PDB entry 9GAM | X-ray diffraction, 1.40 A resolution | chains A and B

== Chain A ==
Molecule: Carbonic anhydrase 2
Source organism: Homo sapiens
Notes: EC 4.2.1.1
Reference sequence: P00918 (CAH2_HUMAN); numbering as in UniProt (aligned over 1-260)
Sequence (260 residues; numbered 1 to 260; the number before each row is that of its first residue):
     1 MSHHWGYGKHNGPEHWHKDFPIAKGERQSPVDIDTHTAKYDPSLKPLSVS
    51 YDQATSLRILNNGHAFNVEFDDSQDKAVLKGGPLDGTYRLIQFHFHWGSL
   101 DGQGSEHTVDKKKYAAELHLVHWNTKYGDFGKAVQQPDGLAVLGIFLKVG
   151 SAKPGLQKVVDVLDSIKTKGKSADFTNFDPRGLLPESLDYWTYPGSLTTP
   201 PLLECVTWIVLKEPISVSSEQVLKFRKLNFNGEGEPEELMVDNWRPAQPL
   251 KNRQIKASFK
Disordered / not traced: 1-3
Metal / ion sites: Zn2+: H94, H96, H119 (shared with 4SO_1(B) of chain B)
Swiss-Prot annotation at these positions:
  - active site: H64 (Proton donor/acceptor)
  - binding site (Zn(2+)): H94, H96, H119
  - binding site (substrate): T198, T199
  - site: Y7 (Fine-tunes the proton-transfer properties of H-64), N62 (Fine-tunes the proton-transfer properties of H-64), N67 (Fine-tunes the proton-transfer properties of H-64), Q92 (Involved in the binding of some activators, including histamine and L-histidine)
  - modified residue: S2 (N-acetylserine), S165 (Phosphoserine), S172 (Phosphoserine)
  - natural variant: K18 (K18E: In Jogjakarta), Q92 (Q92P: In OPTB3), H94 (H94Y: In OPTB3 loss of activity), H107 (H107Y: In OPTB3), G144 (G144R: In OPTB3), P236 (P236H: In Melbourne)
  - mutagenesis: W5 (W5A: Impaired activity, not rescued by 4-methylimidazole (4-MI); when associated with W-64), Y7 (Y7F: Enhanced activity; Y7H: Reduced proton transfer rate), N62 (N62A: Reduced activity; N62D: Strongly reduced activity; N62H: Reduced proton transfer; when associated with A-64; N62L: Reduced activity; N62T: Reduced activity; N62V: Reduced activity), H64 (H64A: Reduced CO(2) hydrase activity, rescued by 4-methylimidazole (4-MI). Reduced proton transfer; when associated with H-62. Enhanced proton transfer; when associated with H-67 ...), A65 (A65F: Reduced activity; A65S: 2-fold decrease in enzyme efficiency, as determined by kcat/KM ratio, and efficiently inhibited by chlorzolamide; when associated with Q-67), N67 (N67H: Enhanced proton transfer; when associated with A-64; N67L: Reduced activity ...), H94 (H94C/D/E/N/Q: Strongly reduced CO(2) hydrase and p-nitrophenyl acetate esterase activities, impaired stability of zinc binding), E106 (E106A/Q: Strongly reduced CO(2) hydrase activity; E106D: Normal CO(2) hydrase activity), E117 (E117Q: Strongly reduced activity and sulfonamide affinity), H119 (H119D/N/Q: Reduced activity; H119E: Strongly reduced activity), V121 (V121A/G/I/L/S: Reduced CO(2) hydrase and p-nitrophenyl acetate esterase activities; V121K/R: Strongly reduced CO(2) hydrase and p-nitrophenyl acetate esterase activities), V142 (V142F/Y: Strongly impaired activity; V142G: Weakly impaired activity; V142H: Impaired activity), 4 further mutagenesis entries in UniProt

== Chain B ==
Molecule: Aromatic foldamer
Sequence (16 residues; numbered 1 to 16; the number before each row is that of its first residue):
     1 XXXXXXXXXXXXXXXX
Modified / non-standard residues: 4SO (4-sulfamoylbenzoic acid) at position 1, A1IJ4 (4-[3-(aminomethyl)phenoxy]butylcarbamic acid) at position 2, QUJ (8-azanyl-4-(2-methylpropoxy)quinoline-2-carboxylic acid) at position 3, ZY9 (6-(aminomethyl)pyridine-2-carboxylic acid) at position 4, QVS (8-azanyl-4-oxidanyl-quinoline-2-carboxylic acid) at position 5, QUK (8-azanyl-4-(3-azanylpropoxy)quinoline-2-carboxylic acid) at position 6, ZY9 (6-(aminomethyl)pyridine-2-carboxylic acid) at position 7, QVE (8-azanyl-4-(2-hydroxy-2-oxoethyloxy)quinoline-2-carboxylic acid) at position 8, ZY9 (6-(aminomethyl)pyridine-2-carboxylic acid) at position 9, ZY9 (6-(aminomethyl)pyridine-2-carboxylic acid) at position 10, QVS (8-azanyl-4-oxidanyl-quinoline-2-carboxylic acid) at position 11, A1IJQ (8-azanylquinoline-2-carboxylic acid) at position 12, QDD (2-(8-azanyl-2-methanoyl-quinolin-4-yl)ethanoic acid) at position 13, ZY9 (6-(aminomethyl)pyridine-2-carboxylic acid) at position 14, QVE (8-azanyl-4-(2-hydroxy-2-oxoethyloxy)quinoline-2-carboxylic acid) at position 15, QUK (8-azanyl-4-(3-azanylpropoxy)quinoline-2-carboxylic acid) at position 16
Metal / ion sites: Zn2+: 4SO_1 (shared with H94(A), H96(A), H119(A) of chain A)

== Interface between chain A and chain B ==
Pairs across the interface - 30 pairs, chain A then chain B:
  D19(A) with ZY9_10(B)
  F20(A) with QVS_5(B); ZY9_7(B); QVE_8(B); ZY9_10(B)
  P21(A) with A1IJQ_12(B); QDD_13(B); QVE_15(B)
  I22(A) with A1IJQ_12(B); QVE_15(B)
  K24(A) with QVE_15(B)
  Q92(A) with 4SO_1(B)
  H94(A) with 4SO_1(B)
  H96(A) with 4SO_1(B)
  H119(A) with 4SO_1(B)
  V121(A) with 4SO_1(B)
  F130(A) with 4SO_1(B)
  Q135(A) with ZY9_7(B); ZY9_9(B), hydrogen bond (side chain-backbone); A1IJQ_12(B)
  V142(A) with 4SO_1(B)
  L197(A) with 4SO_1(B)
  T198(A) with 4SO_1(B)
  T199(A) with 4SO_1(B)
  P201(A) with A1IJ4_2(B); ZY9_7(B)
  L203(A) with ZY9_7(B); ZY9_9(B); A1IJQ_12(B)
  W208(A) with 4SO_1(B)
Other interface residues (no listed pair), chain A (22 interface residues in all): E106, V134, S196

== In short ==
22 residues of chain A face 10 of chain B across their interface; the contacts include 1 hydrogen bond. Its
one hydrogen-bonded contact is Q135(A)-ZY9_9(B). UniProt lists active-site residue H64(A), 3 Zn2+-binding
residues, substrate-binding residues T198(A) and T199(A) and 16 mutagenesis sites on chain A.
Chain A is Carbonic anhydrase 2 (Homo sapiens) and chain B is Aromatic foldamer; the structure, X-ray
structure of HCA(II)/aromatic foldamer complex, was determined by X-ray diffraction.
